Entry 6UU5 (X-ray diffraction, 5.40 A resolution (low resolution: residue-level contacts below are approximate; hydrogen-bond / salt-bridge calls are withheld)); this record covers chains CCC and DDD of the 9 polymer chains in the assembly.

Chain CCC:
Name: DNA-directed RNA polymerase subunit beta
Source organism: Escherichia coli
Notes: EC 2.7.7.6
UniProtKB: P0A8V4 (RPOB_ECO57); numbering as in UniProt (aligned over 1-1342)
Chain sequence (1342 residues; row label = number of the first residue in the row):
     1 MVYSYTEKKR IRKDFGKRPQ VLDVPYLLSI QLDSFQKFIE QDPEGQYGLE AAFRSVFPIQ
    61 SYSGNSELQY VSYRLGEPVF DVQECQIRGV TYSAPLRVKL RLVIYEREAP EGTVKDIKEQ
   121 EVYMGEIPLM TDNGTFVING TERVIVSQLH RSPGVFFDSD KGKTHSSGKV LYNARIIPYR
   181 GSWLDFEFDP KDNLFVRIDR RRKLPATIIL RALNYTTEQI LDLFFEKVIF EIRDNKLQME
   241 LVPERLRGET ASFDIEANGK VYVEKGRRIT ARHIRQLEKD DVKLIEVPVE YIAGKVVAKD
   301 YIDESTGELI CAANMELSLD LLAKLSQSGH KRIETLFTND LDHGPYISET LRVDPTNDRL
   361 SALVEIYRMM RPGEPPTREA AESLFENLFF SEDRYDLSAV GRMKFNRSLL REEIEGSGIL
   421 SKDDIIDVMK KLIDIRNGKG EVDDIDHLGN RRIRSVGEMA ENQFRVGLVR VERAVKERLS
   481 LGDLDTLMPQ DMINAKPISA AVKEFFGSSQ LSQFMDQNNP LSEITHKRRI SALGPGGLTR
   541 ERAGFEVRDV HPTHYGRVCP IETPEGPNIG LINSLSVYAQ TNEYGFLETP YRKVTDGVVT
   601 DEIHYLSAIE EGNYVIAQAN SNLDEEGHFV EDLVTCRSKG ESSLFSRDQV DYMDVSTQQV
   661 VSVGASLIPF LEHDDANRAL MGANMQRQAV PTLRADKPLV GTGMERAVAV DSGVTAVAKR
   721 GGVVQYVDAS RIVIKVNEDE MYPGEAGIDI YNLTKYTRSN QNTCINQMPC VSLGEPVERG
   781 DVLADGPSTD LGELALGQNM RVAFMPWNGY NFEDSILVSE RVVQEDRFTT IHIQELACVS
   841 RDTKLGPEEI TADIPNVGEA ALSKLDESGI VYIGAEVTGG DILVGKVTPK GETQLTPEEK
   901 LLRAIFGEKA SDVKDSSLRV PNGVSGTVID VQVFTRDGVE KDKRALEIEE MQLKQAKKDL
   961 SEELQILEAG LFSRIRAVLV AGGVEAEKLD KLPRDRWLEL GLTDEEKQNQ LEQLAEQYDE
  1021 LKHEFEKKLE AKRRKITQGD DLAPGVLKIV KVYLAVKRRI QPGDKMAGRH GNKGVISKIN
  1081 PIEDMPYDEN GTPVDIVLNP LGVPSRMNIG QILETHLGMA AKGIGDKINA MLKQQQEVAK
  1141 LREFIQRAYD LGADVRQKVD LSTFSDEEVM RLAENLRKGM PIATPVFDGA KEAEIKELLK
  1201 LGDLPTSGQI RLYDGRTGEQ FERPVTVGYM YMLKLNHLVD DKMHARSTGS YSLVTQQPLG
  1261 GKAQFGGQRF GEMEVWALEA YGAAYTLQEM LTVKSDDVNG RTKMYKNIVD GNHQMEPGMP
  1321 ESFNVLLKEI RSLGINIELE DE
Disordered / not traced: 1
Curated features (UniProtKB/Swiss-Prot):
  - modified residue (N6-acetyllysine): Lys-1022, Lys-1200

Chain DDD:
Name: DNA-directed RNA polymerase subunit beta'
Source organism: Escherichia coli
Notes: EC 2.7.7.6
UniProtKB: P0A8T7 (RPOC_ECOLI); numbering as in UniProt (aligned over 1-1407)
Chain sequence (1407 residues; numbered 1 to 1407; the number before each row is that of its first residue):
     1 MKDLLKFLKA QTKTEEFDAI KIALASPDMI RSWSFGEVKK PETINYRTFK PERDGLFCAR
    61 IFGPVKDYEC LCGKYKRLKH RGVICEKCGV EVTQTKVRRE RMGHIELASP TAHIWFLKSL
   121 PSRIGLLLDM PLRDIERVLY FESYVVIEGG MTNLERQQIL TEEQYLDALE EFGDEFDAKM
   181 GAEAIQALLK SMDLEQECEQ LREELNETNS ETKRKKLTKR IKLLEAFVQS GNKPEWMILT
   241 VLPVLPPDLR PLVPLDGGRF ATSDLNDLYR RVINRNNRLK RLLDLAAPDI IVRNEKRMLQ
   301 EAVDALLDNG RRGRAITGSN KRPLKSLADM IKGKQGRFRQ NLLGKRVDYS GRSVITVGPY
   361 LRLHQCGLPK KMALELFKPF IYGKLELRGL ATTIKAAKKM VEREEAVVWD ILDEVIREHP
   421 VLLNRAPTLH RLGIQAFEPV LIEGKAIQLH PLVCAAYNAD FDGDQMAVHV PLTLEAQLEA
   481 RALMMSTNNI LSPANGEPII VPSQDVVLGL YYMTRDCVNA KGEGMVLTGP KEAERLYRSG
   541 LASLHARVKV RITEYEKDAN GELVAKTSLK DTTVGRAILW MIVPKGLPYS IVNQALGKKA
   601 ISKMLNTCYR ILGLKPTVIF ADQIMYTGFA YAARSGASVG IDDMVIPEKK HEIISEAEAE
   661 VAEIQEQFQS GLVTAGERYN KVIDIWAAAN DRVSKAMMDN LQTETVINRD GQEEKQVSFN
   721 SIYMMADSGA RGSAAQIRQL AGMRGLMAKP DGSIIETPIT ANFREGLNVL QYFISTHGAR
   781 KGLADTALKT ANSGYLTRRL VDVAQDLVVT EDDCGTHEGI MMTPVIEGGD VKEPLRDRVL
   841 GRVTAEDVLK PGTADILVPR NTLLHEQWCD LLEENSVDAV KVRSVVSCDT DFGVCAHCYG
   901 RDLARGHIIN KGEAIGVIAA QSIGEPGTQL TMRTFHIGGA ASRAAAESSI QVKNKGSIKL
   961 SNVKSVVNSS GKLVITSRNT ELKLIDEFGR TKESYKVPYG AVLAKGDGEQ VAGGETVANW
  1021 DPHTMPVITE VSGFVRFTDM IDGQTITRQT DELTGLSSLV VLDSAERTAG GKDLRPALKI
  1081 VDAQGNDVLI PGTDMPAQYF LPGKAIVQLE DGVQISSGDT LARIPQESGG TKDITGGLPR
  1141 VADLFEARRP KEPAILAEIS GIVSFGKETK GKRRLVITPV DGSDPYEEMI PKWRQLNVFE
  1201 GERVERGDVI SDGPEAPHDI LRLRGVHAVT RYIVNEVQDV YRLQGVKIND KHIEVIVRQM
  1261 LRKATIVNAG SSDFLEGEQV EYSRVKIANR ELEANGKVGA TYSRDLLGIT KASLATESFI
  1321 SAASFQETTR VLTEAAVAGK RDELRGLKEN VIVGRLIPAG TGYAYHQDRM RRRAAGEAPA
  1381 APQVTAEDAS ASLAELLNAG LGGSDNE
Disordered / not traced: 1-14, 1377-1407
Ion coordination: Zn2+ site 1: Cys-72, Cys-85, Cys-88; Mg2+ site 1: Asp-460 (together with diphosphate); Mg2+ site 2: Asp-460, Asp-462, Asp-464 (shared with 2 residues of chain 333); Zn2+ site 2: Cys-814, Cys-898
Ligand contacts: diphosphate: Asn-458, Asp-460, Arg-731, Arg-933, His-936, Ile-937
Curated features (UniProtKB/Swiss-Prot):
  - binding site (Zn(2+)): Cys-70, Cys-72, Cys-85, Cys-88, Cys-814, Cys-888, Cys-895, Cys-898
  - binding site (Mg(2+)): Asp-460, Asp-462, Asp-464
  - modified residue: Lys-983 (N6-acetyllysine)
  - mutagenesis: Gln-504 (Q504P: Resistant to antibiotics salinamide A and B), Asn-690 (N690D: Resistant to antibiotics salinamide A and B), Met-697 (M697V: Resistant to antibiotics salinamide A and B), Ala-735 (A735T: Resistant to antibiotics salinamide A and B), Arg-738 (R738C/H/P/S: Resistant to antibiotics salinamide A and B), Ala-748 (A748E: Resistant to antibiotics salinamide A and B), Pro-758 (P758S/T: Resistant to antibiotics salinamide A and B), Phe-763 (F763C: Resistant to antibiotics salinamide A and B), Ser-775 (S775A: Resistant to antibiotics salinamide A and B), Ala-779 (A779T/V: Resistant to antibiotics salinamide A and B), Arg-780 (R780C: Resistant to antibiotics salinamide A and B), Gly-782 (G782A/C: Resistant to antibiotics salinamide A and B), 1 further mutagenesis entry in UniProt

Interface between chain CCC and chain DDD:
Contacting residue pairs (365):
  Ser-166(CCC) with Lys-1151(DDD)
  Ser-167(CCC) with Ser-1064(DDD); Ala-1065(DDD)
  Gly-168(CCC) with Ala-1065(DDD)
  Arg-267(CCC) with Arg-1048(DDD)
  Arg-268(CCC) with Asp-1042(DDD); Arg-1048(DDD)
  Arg-272(CCC) with Thr-1054(DDD)
  Asp-340(CCC) with Thr-1068(DDD)
  Phe-545(CCC) with Lys-781(DDD); Leu-788(DDD)
  Arg-548(CCC) with Arg-780(DDD); Leu-788(DDD)
  Asp-549(CCC) with Pro-750(DDD); Arg-780(DDD); Lys-781(DDD)
  Val-550(CCC) with Phe-773(DDD); Thr-776(DDD); His-777(DDD); Arg-780(DDD)
  His-551(CCC) with Phe-773(DDD)
  Pro-552(CCC) with Phe-773(DDD)
  Tyr-555(CCC) with Leu-770(DDD); Phe-773(DDD)
  Pro-560(CCC) with Thr-776(DDD); Arg-780(DDD)
  Ile-561(CCC) with Tyr-772(DDD); Thr-776(DDD)
  Thr-563(CCC) with Arg-780(DDD)
  Gly-566(CCC) with Ala-787(DDD)
  Ile-569(CCC) with Leu-783(DDD); Ala-784(DDD)
  Gln-618(CCC) with Val-769(DDD); Leu-770(DDD)
  Ser-642(CCC) with Leu-770(DDD)
  Thr-657(CCC) with Val-769(DDD)
  Val-660(CCC) with Val-769(DDD); Phe-773(DDD)
  Leu-671(CCC) with Tyr-772(DDD)
  Glu-672(CCC) with Gly-766(DDD); Leu-767(DDD)
  His-673(CCC) with Phe-763(DDD); Arg-764(DDD); Glu-765(DDD); Gly-766(DDD)
  Asp-674(CCC) with Phe-763(DDD); Tyr-772(DDD)
  Asp-675(CCC) with Arg-744(DDD); Phe-763(DDD); Tyr-772(DDD)
  Ala-676(CCC) with Tyr-772(DDD); Ser-775(DDD)
  Asn-677(CCC) with Ala-779(DDD); Leu-783(DDD); His-936(DDD); Gly-938(DDD)
  Ala-679(CCC) with Tyr-772(DDD)
  Leu-680(CCC) with Leu-783(DDD)
  Phe-804(CCC) with Ala-637(DDD); Ser-638(DDD)
  Met-805(CCC) with Ala-637(DDD)
  Pro-806(CCC) with Asp-505(DDD); Ala-632(DDD); Ala-633(DDD); Ala-637(DDD)
  Trp-807(CCC) with Asp-505(DDD); Ala-633(DDD)
  Asn-808(CCC) with Pro-359(DDD); Phe-629(DDD); Ala-633(DDD)
  Gly-809(CCC) with Val-357(DDD); Pro-359(DDD); Phe-629(DDD)
  Tyr-810(CCC) with Pro-359(DDD); Tyr-360(DDD)
  Asn-811(CCC) with Asp-505(DDD)
  Phe-812(CCC) with Val-357(DDD); Phe-461(DDD); Ser-503(DDD); Gln-504(DDD); Asp-505(DDD); Phe-629(DDD)
  Glu-813(CCC) with Ala-459(DDD); Asp-460(DDD); Phe-461(DDD); Gln-504(DDD); Arg-731(DDD)
  Asp-814(CCC) with Asp-460(DDD)
  Ser-815(CCC) with Val-357(DDD)
  Arg-841(CCC) with Asp-256(DDD); Gly-257(DDD)
  Gln-894(CCC) with Lys-66(DDD); Glu-69(DDD)
  Gln-1061(CCC) with Lys-445(DDD)
  Pro-1062(CCC) with Ala-446(DDD)
  Gly-1063(CCC) with Val-354(DDD); Thr-356(DDD); Ala-446(DDD)
  Lys-1065(CCC) with Asp-462(DDD)
  Lys-1073(CCC) with Asp-462(DDD)
  Gly-1074(CCC) with Phe-461(DDD)
  Val-1075(CCC) with Val-354(DDD); Ile-355(DDD); Thr-356(DDD); Phe-461(DDD); Asp-462(DDD); Gly-463(DDD)
  Ile-1076(CCC) with Thr-356(DDD)
  Ser-1077(CCC) with Thr-356(DDD)
  Asn-1099(CCC) with Gln-504(DDD); Asp-505(DDD)
  Pro-1100(CCC) with Ala-637(DDD); Ser-638(DDD); Val-639(DDD); Met-725(DDD)
  Leu-1101(CCC) with Gln-504(DDD); Asp-505(DDD); Met-725(DDD); Ala-730(DDD); Arg-731(DDD)
  Pro-1104(CCC) with Met-725(DDD); Gln-736(DDD); Leu-740(DDD)
  Ser-1105(CCC) with Arg-731(DDD); Gln-736(DDD)
  Arg-1106(CCC) with Asp-460(DDD); Arg-731(DDD)
  Met-1107(CCC) with Gln-736(DDD); Gln-739(DDD); Phe-763(DDD)
  Ile-1109(CCC) with Ile-641(DDD); Met-644(DDD); Leu-740(DDD)
  Ile-1112(CCC) with Val-639(DDD); Ile-641(DDD)
  Leu-1113(CCC) with Ile-641(DDD)
  His-1116(CCC) with Gly-640(DDD); Ile-641(DDD)
  Phe-1187(CCC) with Leu-767(DDD); Asn-768(DDD); Val-769(DDD); Tyr-772(DDD)
  Glu-1192(CCC) with Ile-641(DDD); Asp-642(DDD); Arg-764(DDD)
  Lys-1196(CCC) with Asp-642(DDD)
  Gln-1209(CCC) with Gly-640(DDD); Asp-643(DDD)
  Glu-1219(CCC) with Arg-634(DDD)
  Phe-1221(CCC) with Ala-633(DDD); Arg-634(DDD)
  Glu-1222(CCC) with Tyr-512(DDD); Tyr-537(DDD); Arg-634(DDD); Ser-635(DDD)
  Arg-1223(CCC) with Ser-635(DDD); Gly-636(DDD); Ala-637(DDD); Phe-719(DDD); Ser-721(DDD)
  Pro-1224(CCC) with Gly-636(DDD); Ser-638(DDD)
  Val-1225(CCC) with Gly-636(DDD); Ser-638(DDD)
  Thr-1226(CCC) with Ser-638(DDD); Val-639(DDD); Gly-640(DDD)
  Val-1239(CCC) with Ser-353(DDD); Lys-445(DDD)
  Asp-1240(CCC) with Lys-445(DDD)
  Lys-1242(CCC) with Gln-465(DDD)
  Met-1243(CCC) with Arg-352(DDD); Met-372(DDD); Lys-445(DDD)
  His-1244(CCC) with Gly-351(DDD); Arg-352(DDD)
  Ala-1245(CCC) with Gly-351(DDD); Met-372(DDD); Glu-375(DDD)
  Arg-1246(CCC) with Asp-348(DDD); Tyr-349(DDD); Ser-350(DDD); Leu-376(DDD)
  Ser-1247(CCC) with Asp-348(DDD); Tyr-349(DDD); Glu-375(DDD); Leu-376(DDD); Lys-378(DDD)
  Thr-1248(CCC) with Asp-348(DDD); Tyr-349(DDD)
  Tyr-1251(CCC) with Asp-348(DDD)
  Leu-1253(CCC) with Arg-99(DDD); Pro-251(DDD); Val-253(DDD)
  Val-1254(CCC) with Arg-99(DDD); Asp-248(DDD); Arg-337(DDD)
  Thr-1255(CCC) with Asn-341(DDD)
  Gln-1256(CCC) with Arg-99(DDD)
  Gln-1257(CCC) with Asn-341(DDD); Lys-345(DDD); Arg-346(DDD)
  Pro-1258(CCC) with Arg-346(DDD); Val-347(DDD)
  Leu-1259(CCC) with Arg-346(DDD)
  Gly-1260(CCC) with Arg-346(DDD)
  Gly-1267(CCC) with Arg-346(DDD); Val-347(DDD); Ser-350(DDD)
  Gln-1268(CCC) with Arg-346(DDD); Val-347(DDD); Ser-350(DDD); Gly-351(DDD); Arg-352(DDD)
  Arg-1269(CCC) with Arg-339(DDD); Gln-340(DDD); Gly-344(DDD); Lys-345(DDD); Arg-346(DDD)
  Phe-1270(CCC) with Gly-344(DDD); Lys-345(DDD); Val-347(DDD); His-469(DDD)
  Glu-1272(CCC) with Arg-339(DDD); Leu-343(DDD); Arg-798(DDD); Lys-1348(DDD)
  Met-1273(CCC) with Thr-428(DDD)
  Glu-1274(CCC) with Asn-424(DDD); Thr-428(DDD); Ile-434(DDD)
  Val-1275(CCC) with Leu-343(DDD)
  Trp-1276(CCC) with Arg-798(DDD); Val-801(DDD); Val-917(DDD); Gln-921(DDD); Lys-1348(DDD)
  Ala-1277(CCC) with Thr-428(DDD); Arg-431(DDD); Ile-434(DDD); Gln-921(DDD)
  Leu-1278(CCC) with Met-484(DDD)
  Glu-1279(CCC) with Ala-914(DDD); Val-917(DDD); Leu-1347(DDD)
  Ala-1280(CCC) with Arg-431(DDD); Glu-913(DDD); Ile-918(DDD); Gln-921(DDD)
  Tyr-1281(CCC) with Arg-431(DDD); Leu-432(DDD); Ile-434(DDD); Met-484(DDD); Asn-489(DDD)
  Gly-1282(CCC) with Leu-483(DDD); Ala-1359(DDD); Gly-1360(DDD); Thr-1361(DDD)
  Ala-1283(CCC) with Glu-479(DDD); Met-484(DDD); Ile-1357(DDD)
  Ala-1284(CCC) with Glu-479(DDD); Leu-1356(DDD); Ile-1357(DDD); Thr-1361(DDD); Gly-1362(DDD)
  Tyr-1285(CCC) with Glu-475(DDD); Glu-479(DDD); Thr-1361(DDD)
  Thr-1286(CCC) with Leu-422(DDD); Ala-476(DDD); Glu-479(DDD)
  Leu-1287(CCC) with Val-1351(DDD); Ile-1357(DDD)
  Gln-1288(CCC) with Gly-1354(DDD); Arg-1355(DDD); Leu-1356(DDD)
  Glu-1289(CCC) with Pro-471(DDD); Leu-472(DDD); Thr-473(DDD); Ala-476(DDD)
  Met-1290(CCC) with Lys-345(DDD); Val-347(DDD); His-469(DDD)
  Leu-1291(CCC) with Lys-345(DDD); Val-1351(DDD)
  Val-1293(CCC) with Asp-348(DDD)
  Lys-1294(CCC) with Val-347(DDD); Asp-348(DDD); Val-470(DDD); Leu-472(DDD)
  Ser-1295(CCC) with Lys-345(DDD); Arg-346(DDD); Val-347(DDD)
  Asp-1296(CCC) with Lys-345(DDD)
  Met-1304(CCC) with Leu-472(DDD)
  Tyr-1305(CCC) with Tyr-349(DDD); Tyr-382(DDD)
  Ile-1308(CCC) with Pro-379(DDD); Phe-380(DDD); Leu-472(DDD)
  Val-1309(CCC) with Pro-379(DDD); Tyr-382(DDD); Gly-383(DDD)
  His-1313(CCC) with Phe-380(DDD); Leu-472(DDD); Thr-473(DDD); Leu-474(DDD); Gln-477(DDD)
  Gln-1314(CCC) with Thr-473(DDD)
  Met-1315(CCC) with Thr-473(DDD)
  Met-1319(CCC) with Glu-15(DDD); Phe-17(DDD)
  Pro-1320(CCC) with Lys-345(DDD); Val-1353(DDD)
  Glu-1321(CCC) with Arg-99(DDD)
  Ser-1322(CCC) with Asn-341(DDD); Leu-342(DDD)
  Phe-1323(CCC) with Ile-20(DDD); Ile-1352(DDD)
  Val-1325(CCC) with Leu-249(DDD); Arg-337(DDD)
  Leu-1326(CCC) with Phe-338(DDD); Leu-342(DDD)
  Lys-1328(CCC) with Glu-100(DDD); Met-102(DDD); Leu-249(DDD)
  Glu-1329(CCC) with Met-330(DDD); Arg-337(DDD)
  Ile-1330(CCC) with Ile-331(DDD)
  Arg-1331(CCC) with Trp-33(DDD); Pro-243(DDD)
  Ser-1332(CCC) with Met-102(DDD); Pro-243(DDD); Leu-245(DDD); Leu-327(DDD)
  Leu-1333(CCC) with His-113(DDD); Trp-115(DDD); Leu-307(DDD); Leu-327(DDD); Ile-331(DDD)
  Gly-1334(CCC) with Ala-25(DDD)
  Ile-1335(CCC) with Ile-22(DDD); Ala-23(DDD); Trp-115(DDD)
  Asn-1336(CCC) with Lys-21(DDD); Ile-22(DDD); Ala-23(DDD); Ala-25(DDD); Met-29(DDD); Trp-33(DDD)
  Ile-1337(CCC) with Ile-20(DDD); Lys-21(DDD)
  Glu-1338(CCC) with Ile-20(DDD); Lys-21(DDD)
  Leu-1339(CCC) with Phe-17(DDD); Ala-19(DDD)
  Glu-1340(CCC) with Phe-17(DDD); Asp-18(DDD); Ala-19(DDD); Lys-21(DDD); Arg-1341(DDD)
  Asp-1341(CCC) with Asp-18(DDD)
  Glu-1342(CCC) with Asp-18(DDD); Gly-1376(DDD)
Also at the interface, not in a pair above, chain CCC (169 interface residues in all): Lys-169, Thr-270, His-554, Cys-559, Glu-562, Glu-565, Asn-573, Arg-637, Arg-678, Lys-844, Gly-1102, Phe-1265, Gly-1271, Thr-1292, Arg-1301, Asn-1312, Gly-1318
Also at the interface, not in a pair above, chain DDD (192 interface residues in all): Leu-24, Arg-47, Phe-49, Lys-76, Val-244, Tyr-269, Ala-328, Lys-371, Ile-394, Gln-435, Pro-451, Cys-454, Ala-467, Leu-508, Arg-538, Ala-630, Met-724, Gly-732, Asp-785, Lys-789, Phe-935, Ile-937, Lys-1072, Ala-1336

In short:
Chain CCC and chain DDD form an interface of 169 and 192 residues respectively. Ligands of chain DDD:
diphosphate. Cys-72(DDD), Cys-85(DDD) and Cys-88(DDD) form the Zn2+ site 1. Curated annotation (UniProt) lists
8 Zn2+-binding residues, 3 Mg2+-binding residues and 13 mutagenesis sites on chain DDD.
Here chain CCC is DNA-directed RNA polymerase subunit beta and chain DDD is DNA-directed RNA polymerase
subunit beta', both from Escherichia coli. Entry 6UU5 (E. coli sigma-S transcription initiation complex with a
6-nt RNA ("Old" crystal soaked with GTP, UTP ...) was determined by X-ray diffraction (same publication as
6UTV, 6UTW, 6UTX, 6UTY, 6UTZ, 6UU0 and 11 further entries).
